Entry 5GAO (electron microscopy, 4.20 A resolution (low resolution: residue-level contacts below are approximate; hydrogen-bond / salt-bridge calls are withheld)); this record covers chains p and V of the 11 polymer chains in the assembly.

Chain p:
Protein: Small nuclear ribonucleoprotein E
Source organism: Saccharomyces cerevisiae
UniProtKB: Q12330 (RUXE_YEAST); residue numbers follow UniProt; this construct covers 1-94
Amino-acid sequence (94 residues; row label = number of the first residue in the row):
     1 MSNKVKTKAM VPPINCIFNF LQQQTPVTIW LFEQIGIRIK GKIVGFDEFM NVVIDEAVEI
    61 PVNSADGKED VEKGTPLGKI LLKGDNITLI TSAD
Disordered / not traced: 1-9, 66-72, 93-94

Chain V:
Molecule: Saccharomyces cerevisiae strain UOA_M2 chromosome 5 sequence
Source organism: Saccharomyces cerevisiae
Sequence (96 nucleotides; row label = number of the first residue in the row):
    65 GAAAUUUAAU UAUAAACCAG ACCGUCUCCU CAUGGUCAAU UCGGUGUUCG CUUUUGAAUA
   125 CUUCAAGACU AUGUAGGGAA UUUUUGGAAU ACCUUU
Disordered / not traced: 65-72, 105-127, 153-160

How chain p and chain V interact:
Pairs across the interface - 5 pairs, chain p then chain V:
  Phe32(p) with G151(V)
  Glu33(p) with G151(V); A152(V)
  Phe49(p) with A144(V)
  Asp85(p) with A144(V)
Also at the interface, not in a pair above, chain p (6 interface residues in all): Met50, Asn86
Also at the interface, not in a pair above, chain V (4 interface residues in all): U145

In short:
6 residues of chain p and 4 residues of chain V are in contact.
Here chain p is Small nuclear ribonucleoprotein E and chain V is Saccharomyces cerevisiae strain UOA_M2
chromosome 5 sequence, both from Saccharomyces cerevisiae. Entry 5GAO (Head region of the yeast spliceosomal
U4/U6.U5 tri-snRNP) was determined by electron microscopy, deposited together with 5GAM, 5GAN and 5GAP.
